9LRB - chains B and N of the 5 polymer chains in the assembly; structure by electron microscopy, 2.77 A resolution.

# Chain B
Name: Guanine nucleotide-binding protein G(I)/G(S)/G(T) subunit beta-1
Organism: Rattus norvegicus
UniProtKB: P54311 (GBB1_RAT); residue numbers follow UniProt; this construct covers 2-340
Amino-acid sequence (351 residues; row label = number of the first residue in the row; numbers below 1 keep their minus sign (Met-10 is residue -10)):
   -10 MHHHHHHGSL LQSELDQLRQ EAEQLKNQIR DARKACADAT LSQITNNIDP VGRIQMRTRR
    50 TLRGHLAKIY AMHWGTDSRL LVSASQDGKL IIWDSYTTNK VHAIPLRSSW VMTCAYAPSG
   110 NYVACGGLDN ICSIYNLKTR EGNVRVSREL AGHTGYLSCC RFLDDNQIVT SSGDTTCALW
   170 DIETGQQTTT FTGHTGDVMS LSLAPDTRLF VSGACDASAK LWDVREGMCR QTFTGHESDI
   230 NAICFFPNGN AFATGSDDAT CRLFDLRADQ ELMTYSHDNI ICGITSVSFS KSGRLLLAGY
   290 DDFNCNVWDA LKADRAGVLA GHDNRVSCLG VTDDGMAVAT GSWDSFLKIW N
Not modelled in the structure: -10 to 0
Construct notes: expression tag (-10 to 1)
UniProt features mapped onto this chain:
  - modified residue: Ser2 (N-acetylserine), His266 (Phosphohistidine)

# Chain N
Name: nanobody 35
Notes: antibody fragment or engineered binder
Amino-acid sequence (137 residues; numbered -1 to 135; the number before each row is that of its first residue; numbers below 1 keep their minus sign (Met-1 is residue -1)):
    -1 MGQVQLQESG GGLVQPGGSL RLSCAASGFT FSNYKMNWVR QAPGKGLEWV SDISQSGASI
    59 SYTGSVKGRF TISRDNAKNT LYLQMNSLKP EDTAVYYCAR CPAPFTRDCF DVTSTTYAYR
   119 GQGTQVTVSS LHHHHHH
Not modelled in the structure: -1 to 0, 129-135
Disulfides: Cys22-Cys96, Cys99-Cys107

# Interface between chain B and chain N
Residue-residue contacts - 17 pairs, chain B then chain N:
  Arg8(B) - Gln120(N)
  Thr184(B) - Thr114(N)
  Cys204(B) - Ala116(N)
  Cys204(B) - Tyr117(N)
  Asp205(B) - Ala116(N)
  Ala206(B) - Tyr117(N)
  Glu226(B) - Val2(N)
  Glu226(B) - Gly26(N)
  Glu226(B) - Phe27(N)
  Glu226(B) - Thr28(N)  hydrogen bond (side chain-backbone)
  Glu226(B) - Tyr32(N)  hydrogen bond
  Glu226(B) - Arg98(N)  hydrogen bond (backbone-side chain)
  Glu226(B) - Tyr117(N)
  Ser227(B) - Pro100(N)
  Ser227(B) - Tyr117(N)
  Asp228(B) - Tyr117(N)  hydrogen bond
  Asp246(B) - Pro102(N)
Also at the interface, not in a pair above, chain B (13 interface residues in all): Thr223, His225, Asp247, Ile270
Also at the interface, not in a pair above, chain N (15 interface residues in all): Gln1, Ala101, Phe103

# In short
13 residues of chain B face 15 of chain N across their interface, with 4 hydrogen bonds. Polar contacts
include Glu226(B)-Thr28(N), Glu226(B)-Tyr32(N) and Glu226(B)-Arg98(N).
Here chain B is Guanine nucleotide-binding protein G(I)/G(S)/G(T) subunit beta-1 (Rattus norvegicus) and chain
N is nanobody 35. Entry 9LRB (Cryo-EM structure of the histamine H1 receptor-Gs protein complex) was
determined by electron microscopy (same publication as 9LRC, 9LRD and 9LRE).
